Entry 5XNS (X-ray diffraction, 2.01 A resolution); this record covers chains A and C.

Chain A:
Molecule: Chromosome partition protein Smc
Source organism: Pyrococcus furiosus (strain ATCC 43587 / DSM 3638 / JCM 8422 / Vc1)
Notes: fragment: and 973-1069, linked with linker residues SGGSGGS
UniProt: Q8TZY2 (SMC_PYRFU); residue numbers follow UniProt; this construct covers 1-201, 973-1169
Sequence (405 residues; row label = number of the first residue in the row; note: 764 numbers in that range are skipped by the numbering (no residue carries them; nothing is unmodelled there)):
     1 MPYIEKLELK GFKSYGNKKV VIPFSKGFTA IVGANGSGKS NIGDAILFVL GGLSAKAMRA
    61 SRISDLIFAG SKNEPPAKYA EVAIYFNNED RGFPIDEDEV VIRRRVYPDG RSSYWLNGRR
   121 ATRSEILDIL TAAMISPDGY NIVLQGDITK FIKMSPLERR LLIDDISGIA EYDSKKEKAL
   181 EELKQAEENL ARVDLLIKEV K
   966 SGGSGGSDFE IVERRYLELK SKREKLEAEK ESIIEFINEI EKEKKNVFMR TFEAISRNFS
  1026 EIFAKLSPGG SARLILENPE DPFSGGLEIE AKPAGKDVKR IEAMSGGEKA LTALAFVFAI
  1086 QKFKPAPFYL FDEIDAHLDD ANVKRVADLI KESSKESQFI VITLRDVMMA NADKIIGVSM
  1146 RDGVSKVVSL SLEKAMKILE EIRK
Disordered / not traced: 966-972
Construct notes: linker (966-972)
Curated features (UniProtKB/Swiss-Prot):
  - binding site (ATP): Ala34 to Asn41

Chain C:
Molecule: Segregation and condensation protein A
Source organism: Pyrococcus furiosus (strain ATCC 43587 / DSM 3638 / JCM 8422 / Vc1)
UniProt: Q8TZY3 (Q8TZY3_PYRFU); numbering as in UniProt (aligned over 143-212)
Sequence (74 residues; row label = number of the first residue in the row):
   143 DIEKYVEELY KVVKKIYEKT GTPIKFWDLV PDVEPKIIAR TFLYLLFLEN MGRVEIIQEE
   203 PFGEILVVPM VDKL
Disordered / not traced: 213-216
Construct notes: expression tag (213-216)

Chain A / chain C interface:
Pairs across the interface (50):
  Pro23(A) - Phe204(C)  hydrophobic
  Val32(A) - Leu188(C)  hydrophobic
  Gly33(A) - Leu185(C)
  Gly33(A) - Phe189(C)
  Ala34(A) - Phe189(C)  hydrophobic
  Ala34(A) - Asn192(C)
  Ser37(A) - Asn192(C)
  Leu1129(A) - Leu185(C)
  Asp1131(A) - Arg182(C)  salt bridge
  Met1134(A) - Ala181(C)  hydrophobic
  Met1134(A) - Leu185(C)  hydrophobic
  Ala1135(A) - Pro177(C)
  Ala1135(A) - Lys178(C)
  Lys1139(A) - Phe204(C)
  Ile1140(A) - Ala181(C)  hydrophobic
  Ile1140(A) - Phe184(C)  hydrophobic
  Gly1142(A) - Phe184(C)
  Gly1142(A) - Leu188(C)
  Ser1144(A) - Glu191(C)  hydrogen bond
  Ser1144(A) - Asn192(C)
  Met1145(A) - Asn192(C)  hydrogen bond (backbone-side chain)
  Lys1151(A) - Glu191(C)  salt bridge
  Lys1151(A) - Ile198(C)  hydrogen bond (side chain-backbone)
  Val1153(A) - Phe184(C)
  Val1153(A) - Ile198(C)  hydrophobic
  Val1153(A) - Gln200(C)
  Val1153(A) - Ile207(C)  hydrophobic
  Ser1154(A) - Gln200(C)  hydrogen bond (backbone-side chain)
  Ser1154(A) - Pro203(C)
  Ser1154(A) - Phe204(C)  hydrogen bond (side chain-backbone)
  Leu1155(A) - Phe168(C)  hydrophobic
  Leu1155(A) - Trp169(C)  hydrophobic
  Leu1155(A) - Phe184(C)  hydrophobic
  Leu1155(A) - Phe204(C)
  Leu1155(A) - Ile207(C)  hydrophobic
  Ser1156(A) - Phe204(C)
  Leu1157(A) - Ile180(C)  hydrophobic
  Lys1159(A) - Phe204(C)  hydrogen bond (side chain-backbone)
  Ala1160(A) - Trp169(C)  hydrophobic
  Ala1160(A) - Ile180(C)  hydrophobic
  Met1161(A) - Val175(C)
  Met1161(A) - Pro177(C)
  Met1161(A) - Ile180(C)  hydrophobic
  Ile1163(A) - Trp169(C)  hydrophobic
  Leu1164(A) - Trp169(C)
  Leu1164(A) - Val172(C)  hydrophobic
  Leu1164(A) - Val175(C)
  Leu1164(A) - Ile180(C)  hydrophobic
  Glu1165(A) - Val175(C)
  Arg1168(A) - Val175(C)
Other interface residues (no listed pair), chain A (33 interface residues in all): Asn35, Gly36, Val1132, Ile1141, Val1143, Ile1167
Other interface residues (no listed pair), chain C (22 interface residues in all): Pro173, Glu176

Summary:
33 residues of chain A face 22 of chain C across their interface; the contacts include 6 hydrogen bonds and 2
salt bridges. Among the polar pairs are Asp1131(A)-Arg182(C), Lys1151(A)-Glu191(C) and Ser1144(A)-Glu191(C).
From UniProt: 8 ATP-binding residues on chain A.
Chain A is Chromosome partition protein Smc and chain C is Segregation and condensation protein A, both from
Pyrococcus furiosus (strain ATCC 43587 / DSM 3638 / JCM 8422 / Vc1); the structure, Crystal structure of the
Smc head domain with an extended coiled coil bound to the C-terminal ..., was determined by X-ray diffraction,
deposited together with 5NMO, 5NNV, 5XEI, 5XG2 and 5XG3.
